Entry 3VWK (X-ray diffraction, 2.94 A resolution); this record covers chains A and B of the 4 polymer chains in the assembly.

== Chain A ==
Protein: Antigen-presenting glycoprotein CD1d
From: Homo sapiens
UniProt: P15813 (CD1D_HUMAN); residues 3-277 here correspond to UniProt positions 21-295 (UniProt number = residue number + 18)
Sequence (284 residues; each row starts with the number of its first residue; numbering starts at 0):
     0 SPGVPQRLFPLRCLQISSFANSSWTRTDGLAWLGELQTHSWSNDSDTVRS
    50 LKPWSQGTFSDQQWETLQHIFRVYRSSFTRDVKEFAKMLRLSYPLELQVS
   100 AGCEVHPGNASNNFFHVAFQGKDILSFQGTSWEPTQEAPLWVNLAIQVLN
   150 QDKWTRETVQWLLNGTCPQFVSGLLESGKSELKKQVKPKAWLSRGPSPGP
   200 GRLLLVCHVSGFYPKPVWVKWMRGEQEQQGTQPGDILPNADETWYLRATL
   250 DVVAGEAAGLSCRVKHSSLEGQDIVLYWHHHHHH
Disordered / not traced: 0-6, 106-110, 198-199, 222-229, 252-258, 278-283
Construct notes: expression tag (0-2, 278-283)
Swiss-Prot annotation at these positions:
  - binding site (a D-galactosylceramide): D80, D151 to T154
  - glycosylation (N-linked (GlcNAc...) asparagine): N20, N42, N108, N163
Disulfide bonds: C102-C166, C206-C261
Glycans and other covalent adducts: N-acetylglucosamine (NAG) linked to N20, N42
Small-molecule neighbours: 4GH (N-{(2S,3R)-1-[(4-deoxy-alpha-D-xylo-hexopyranosyl)oxy]-3-hydroxyoctadecan-2-yl}hexacosanamide): C12, L13, Q14, G28, L29, A30, H38, W40, V47, W63, L66, I69, F70, V72, Y73, S76, F77, D80, V81, F84, L90, L96, V98, A100, F114, V116, L124, W131, W140, A144, L148, D151, W153, T154, T157, V158, L161, L162, C166, F169
What the authors report for this chain:
  - binding site for 4GH: W153

== Chain B ==
Protein: Beta-2-microglobulin
From: Homo sapiens
UniProt: P61769 (B2MG_HUMAN); residues 1-99 here correspond to UniProt positions 21-119 (UniProt number = residue number + 20)
Sequence (99 residues; each row starts with the number of its first residue):
     1 IQRTPKIQVYSRHPAENGKSNFLNCYVSGFHPSDIEVDLLKNGERIEKVE
    51 HSDLSFSKDWSFYLLYYTEFTPTEKDEYACRVNHVTLSQPKIVKWDRDM
Disordered / not traced: 1, 98-99
Swiss-Prot annotation at these positions:
  - modified residue: Q2 (Pyrrolidone carboxylic acid)
  - glycosylation: I1 (N-linked (Glc) (glycation) isoleucine), K19 (N-linked (Glc) (glycation) lysine), K41 (N-linked (Glc) (glycation) lysine), K48 (N-linked (Glc) (glycation) lysine), K58 (N-linked (Glc) (glycation) lysine), K91 (N-linked (Glc) (glycation) lysine), K94 (N-linked (Glc) (glycation) lysine)
Disulfide bonds: C25-C80

== Interface between chain A and chain B ==
Residue-residue contacts (46):
  L13(A) - S55(B)
  L13(A) - F56(B)  hydrophobic
  Q14(A) - F56(B)
  I15(A) - L54(B)  hydrophobic
  I15(A) - F56(B)  hydrophobic
  I15(A) - F62(B)  hydrophobic
  S17(A) - S33(B)  hydrogen bond
  L29(A) - L54(B)
  L29(A) - S55(B)
  W31(A) - S55(B)  hydrogen bond
  W31(A) - Y63(B)
  Q36(A) - D53(B)
  S39(A) - D53(B)
  E95(A) - P32(B)
  E95(A) - S33(B)  hydrogen bond
  E95(A) - F62(B)
  Q97(A) - H31(B)  hydrogen bond
  Q97(A) - F56(B)
  Q97(A) - W60(B)  hydrogen bond (side chain-backbone)
  Q97(A) - F62(B)
  V98(A) - F56(B)
  S99(A) - W60(B)
  H115(A) - W60(B)
  A117(A) - W60(B)  hydrophobic
  Q119(A) - H31(B)
  G120(A) - R3(B)  hydrogen bond (backbone-side chain)
  G120(A) - H31(B)  hydrogen bond (backbone-side chain)
  G120(A) - W60(B)
  D122(A) - W60(B)  hydrogen bond
  W190(A) - P14(B)  hydrophobic
  S209(A) - R12(B)  hydrogen bond (side chain-backbone)
  G210(A) - R12(B)
  D234(A) - Q8(B)  hydrogen bond
  L236(A) - Q8(B)
  L236(A) - Y10(B)
  L236(A) - Y26(B)  hydrophobic
  P237(A) - Y10(B)  hydrogen bond (backbone-side chain)
  P237(A) - Y26(B)
  P237(A) - L65(B)
  N238(A) - Y10(B)
  N238(A) - R12(B)
  N238(A) - N24(B)  hydrogen bond
  A239(A) - Y67(B)  hydrophobic
  D240(A) - R12(B)  salt bridge
  T242(A) - R12(B)  hydrogen bond
  Y244(A) - Y10(B)  hydrophobic
Other interface residues (no listed pair), chain A (30 interface residues in all): G194, P195
Other interface residues (no listed pair), chain B (25 interface residues in all): Q2, S11, H13, D34, D59, D96

== Summary ==
The interface between chain A and chain B involves 30 residues on one side and 25 on the other; the contacts
include 13 hydrogen bonds and 1 salt bridge. Among the polar pairs are D240(A)-R12(B), S17(A)-S33(B) and
W31(A)-S55(B). Chain A binds compound 4GH. From the paper: a binding site for 4GH at W153(A).
Here chain A is Antigen-presenting glycoprotein CD1d and chain B is Beta-2-microglobulin, both from Homo
sapiens. Entry 3VWK (Ternary crystal structure of the human NKT TCR-CD1d-4'deoxy-alpha-galactosylceramide
complex) was determined by X-ray diffraction together with 3VWJ from the same study.
